3L65 - chain A; structure by X-ray diffraction, 1.20 A resolution.

Chain A:
Molecule: Xenobiotic reductase A
Source organism: Pseudomonas putida
Notes: EC 1.6.99.1; engineered mutation(s): C25A
Amino-acid sequence (363 residues; row label = number of the first residue in the row):
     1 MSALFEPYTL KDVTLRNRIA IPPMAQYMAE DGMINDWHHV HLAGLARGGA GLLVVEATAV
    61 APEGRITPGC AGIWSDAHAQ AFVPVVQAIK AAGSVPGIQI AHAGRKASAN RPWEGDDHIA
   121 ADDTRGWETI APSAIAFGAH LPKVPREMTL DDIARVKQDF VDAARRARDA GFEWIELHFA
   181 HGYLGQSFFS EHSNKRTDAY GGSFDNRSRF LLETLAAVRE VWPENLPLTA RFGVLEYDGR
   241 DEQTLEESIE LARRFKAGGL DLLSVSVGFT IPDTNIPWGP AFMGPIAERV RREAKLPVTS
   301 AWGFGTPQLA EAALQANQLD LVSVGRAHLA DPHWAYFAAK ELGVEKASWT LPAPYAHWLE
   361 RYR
Disordered / not traced: 1, 363
Small-molecule neighbours: FMN (flavin mononucleotide): P22, P23, M24, A25, E56, A57, Q99, H178, H181, R231, A301, W302, G303, S323, V324, G325, R326, L329, P354, W358

Overview:
Ligands of chain A: flavin mononucleotide.
Chain A is Xenobiotic reductase A (Pseudomonas putida); the structure, Xenobiotic Reductase A - C25A Mutant,
was determined by X-ray diffraction together with 3L5L, 3L5M, 3L66, 3L67 and 3L68 from the same study.
